6UM6 - chains B and J of the 12 polymer chains in the assembly; structure by electron microscopy, 4.30 A resolution (low resolution: residue-level contacts below are approximate; hydrogen-bond / salt-bridge calls are withheld).

Chain B (and J):
Name: CH848 10.17DT gp41
From: Human immunodeficiency virus 1
Notes: chain J of this document is another copy of the same molecule, construct and numbering; everything in this record applies to it too
UniProt: Q2N0S7 (Q2N0S7_9HIV1); residues 511-664 here correspond to UniProt positions 508-661 (UniProt number = residue number - 3)
Amino-acid sequence (161 residues; numbered 504 to 664; the number before each row is that of its first residue):
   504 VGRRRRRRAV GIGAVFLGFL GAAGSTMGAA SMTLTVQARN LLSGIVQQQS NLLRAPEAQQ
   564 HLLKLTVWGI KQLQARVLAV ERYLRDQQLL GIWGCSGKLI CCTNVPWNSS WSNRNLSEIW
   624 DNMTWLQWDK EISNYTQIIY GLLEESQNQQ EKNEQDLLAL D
Unresolved in the structure: 504-511, 548-568
Sequence notes: expression tag (504-510); conflict P559 (Ile556 in Q2N0S7), C605 (Thr602 in Q2N0S7)
Cystine bridges: C598-C604

Chain B / chain J interface:
Residue-residue contacts (25):
  M535(B) - K655(J)
  T538(B) - E647(J)
  T538(B) - N651(J)
  V539(B) - E647(J)
  A541(B) - Q591(J)
  R542(B) - Q591(J)
  R542(B) - I595(J)
  R542(B) - E647(J)
  L545(B) - L587(J)
  L545(B) - R588(J)
  L545(B) - Q591(J)
  G547(B) - E584(J)
  G547(B) - R588(J)
  I573(B) - I573(J)
  L576(B) - I573(J)
  L576(B) - L576(J)
  L576(B) - Q577(J)
  R579(B) - V580(J)
  R579(B) - L581(J)
  R579(B) - E584(J)
  V583(B) - L587(J)
  Y586(B) - Q591(J)
  K601(B) - E657(J)
  I603(B) - Q658(J)
  C605(B) - L661(J)
Other interface residues (no listed pair), chain B (19 interface residues in all): S546, G572, V580, L587
Other interface residues (no listed pair), chain J (17 interface residues in all): V583

In short:
19 residues of chain B face 17 of chain J across their interface.
Chain B and chain J are both CH848 10.17DT gp41 (Human immunodeficiency virus 1); the structure, Cryo-EM
structure of HIV-1 neutralizing antibody DH270.6 in complex with CH848 10.17DT Env, was determined by electron
microscopy (same publication as 6UM5 and 6UM7).
